PDB entry 4CHA | X-ray diffraction, 1.68 A resolution | chains B and G of the 6 polymer chains in the assembly

== Chain B ==
Name: Alpha-chymotrypsin A
Source organism: Bos taurus
Notes: EC 3.4.21.1
UniProtKB: P00766 (CTRA_BOVIN); residues 16-146 here = UniProt positions 16-146
Chain sequence (131 residues; numbered 16 to 146; the number before each row is that of its first residue):
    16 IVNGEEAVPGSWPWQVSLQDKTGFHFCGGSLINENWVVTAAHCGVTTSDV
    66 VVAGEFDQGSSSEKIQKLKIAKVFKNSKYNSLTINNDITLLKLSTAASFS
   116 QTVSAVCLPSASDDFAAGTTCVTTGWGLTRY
Cystine bridges: Cys42-Cys58
UniProt features mapped onto this chain:
  - active site (Charge relay system): His57, Asp102

== Chain G ==
Name: Alpha-chymotrypsin A
Source organism: Bos taurus
Notes: EC 3.4.21.1
UniProtKB: P00766 (CTRA_BOVIN); residue numbers follow UniProt; this construct covers 149-245
Chain sequence (97 residues; row label = number of the first residue in the row):
   149 ANTPDRLQQASLPLLSNTNCKKYWGTKIKDAMICAGASGVSSCMGDSGGP
   199 LVCKKNGAWTLVGIVSWGSSTCSTSTPGVYARVTALVNWVQQTLAAN
Cystine bridges: Cys168-Cys182, Cys191-Cys220
UniProt features mapped onto this chain:
  - active site: Ser195 (Charge relay system)

== How chain B and chain G interact ==
Residue-residue contacts - 16 pairs, chain B then chain G:
  Asp35(B) with Ala149(G); Thr151(G), hydrogen bond
  Thr37(B) with Asp153(G)
  Phe39(B) with Thr151(G)
  Phe41(B) with Ala149(G), hydrophobic
  His57(B) with Asn150(G), hydrogen bond (backbone-side chain)
  Cys58(B) with Ala149(G); Asn150(G)
  Gly59(B) with Ala149(G), hydrogen bond (backbone-backbone); Asn150(G)
  Val60(B) with Ala149(G)
  Asp64(B) with Ala149(G), hydrogen bond (side chain-backbone)
  Ile99(B) with Thr219(G)
  Tyr146(B) with Ser195(G); Ser214(G), hydrogen bond (side chain-backbone); Trp215(G)
Interface residues without a listed pair, chain B (13 interface residues in all): Thr61, Leu97

== Overview ==
The interface between chain B and chain G involves 13 residues on one side and 8 on the other, with 5 hydrogen
bonds. Among the polar pairs are Asp35(B)-Thr151(G), His57(B)-Asn150(G) and Asp64(B)-Ala149(G).
Chain B is Alpha-chymotrypsin A and chain G is Alpha-chymotrypsin A, both from Bos taurus; the structure,
Structure of alpha-*chymotrypsin refined at 1.68 angstroms resolution, was determined by X-ray diffraction.
